PDB entry 8ZGT | electron microscopy, 2.96 A resolution | chains A and F of the 6 polymer chains in the assembly

# Chain A
Name: High affinity immunoglobulin epsilon receptor subunit alpha
From: Rattus norvegicus
Reference sequence: P12371 (FCERA_RAT); residue numbers follow UniProt; this construct covers 1-245
Chain sequence (245 residues; numbered 1 to 245; the number before each row is that of its first residue):
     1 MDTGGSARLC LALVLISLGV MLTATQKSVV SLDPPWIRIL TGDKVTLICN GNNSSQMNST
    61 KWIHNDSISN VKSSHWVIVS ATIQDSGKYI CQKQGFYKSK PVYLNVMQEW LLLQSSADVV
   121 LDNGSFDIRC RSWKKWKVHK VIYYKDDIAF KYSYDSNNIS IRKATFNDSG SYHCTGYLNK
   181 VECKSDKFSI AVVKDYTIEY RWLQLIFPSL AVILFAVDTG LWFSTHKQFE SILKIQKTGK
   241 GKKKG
Unresolved in the structure: 1-24, 237-245
Curated features (UniProtKB/Swiss-Prot):
  - glycosylation (N-linked (GlcNAc...) asparagine): N52, N53, N58, N65, N123, N158, N167
Cystine bridges: C49-C91, C130-C174
Covalent attachments: N-acetylglucosamine (NAG) linked to N65, N158, N167

# Chain F
Name: Immunoglobulin heavy constant epsilon
From: Rattus norvegicus
Reference sequence: P01855 (IGHE_RAT); numbering as in UniProt (aligned over 95-429)
Chain sequence (374 residues; numbered 73 to 446; the number before each row is that of its first residue):
    73 MSVPTQVLGL LLLWLTDARC DIARPVNITK PTVDLLHSSC DPNAFHSTIQ LYCFVYGHIQ
   133 NDVSIHWLMD DRKIYETHAQ NVLIKEEGKL ASTYSRLNIT QQQWMSESTF TCKVTSQGEN
   193 YWAHTRRCSD DEPRGVITYL IPPSPLDLYE NGTPKLTCLV LDLESEENIT VTWVRERKKS
   253 IGSASQRSTK HHNATTSITS ILPVDAKDWI EGEGYQCRVD HPHFPKPIVR SITKAPGKRS
   313 APEVYVFLPP EEEEKDKRTL TCLIQNFFPE DISVQWLQDS KLIPKSQHST TTPLKYNGSN
   373 QRFFIFSRLE VTKALWTQTK QFTCRVIHEA LREPRKLERT ISKSLGNTSL RPSQASMHHH
   433 HHHSRVDYKD DDDK
Unresolved in the structure: 73-100, 417-446
Differences from the reference sequence: initiating methionine (73); expression tag (74-94, 430-446)
Cystine bridges: C125-C184, C230-C289, C334-C396
Covalent attachments: N-acetylglucosamine (NAG) linked to N170; glycan linked to N265

# Interface between chain A and chain F
Residue-residue contacts - 15 pairs, chain A then chain F:
  K140(A) - G207(F)  hydrogen bond (side chain-backbone)
  K140(A) - D234(F)  salt bridge
  I142(A) - N265(F)
  A149(A) - H264(F)
  A149(A) - N265(F)
  F150(A) - A266(F)
  K151(A) - A266(F)
  Y152(A) - D234(F)
  Y152(A) - L235(F)
  Y152(A) - A266(F)
  Y152(A) - T267(F)
  Y154(A) - R206(F)
  Y154(A) - G207(F)
  Y154(A) - E236(F)
  D155(A) - R206(F)  salt bridge
Other interface residues (no listed pair), chain F (10 interface residues in all): I209

# Overview
Chain A and chain F form an interface of 8 and 10 residues respectively, with 1 hydrogen bond and 2 salt
bridges. Polar pairs include K140(A)-D234(F), D155(A)-R206(F) and K140(A)-G207(F). Covalently linked
N-acetylglucosamine: at N65(A), N158(A) and N167(A). N-acetylglucosamine is covalently linked to N170(F).
Here chain A is High affinity immunoglobulin epsilon receptor subunit alpha and chain F is Immunoglobulin
heavy constant epsilon, both from Rattus norvegicus. Entry 8ZGT (Structure of the ige-fc bound to its high
affinity receptor fc(epsilon)ri state3) was determined by electron microscopy together with 8Y81, 8Y84, 8Z0T
and 8ZGS from the same study.
